PDB entry 4O4L | X-ray diffraction, 2.20 A resolution | chains D and E of the 6 polymer chains in the assembly

# Chain D
Name: Tubulin beta-2B chain
From: Bos taurus
UniProt: Q6B856 (TBB2B_BOVIN); the author numbering skips numbers that UniProt does not, so the offset changes along the chain: 1-42 = UniProt 1-42; 45-360 = UniProt 43-358; 369-455 = UniProt 359-445
Sequence (445 residues; each row starts with the number of its first residue; note: 10 numbers in that range are skipped by the numbering (no residue carries them; nothing is unmodelled there)):
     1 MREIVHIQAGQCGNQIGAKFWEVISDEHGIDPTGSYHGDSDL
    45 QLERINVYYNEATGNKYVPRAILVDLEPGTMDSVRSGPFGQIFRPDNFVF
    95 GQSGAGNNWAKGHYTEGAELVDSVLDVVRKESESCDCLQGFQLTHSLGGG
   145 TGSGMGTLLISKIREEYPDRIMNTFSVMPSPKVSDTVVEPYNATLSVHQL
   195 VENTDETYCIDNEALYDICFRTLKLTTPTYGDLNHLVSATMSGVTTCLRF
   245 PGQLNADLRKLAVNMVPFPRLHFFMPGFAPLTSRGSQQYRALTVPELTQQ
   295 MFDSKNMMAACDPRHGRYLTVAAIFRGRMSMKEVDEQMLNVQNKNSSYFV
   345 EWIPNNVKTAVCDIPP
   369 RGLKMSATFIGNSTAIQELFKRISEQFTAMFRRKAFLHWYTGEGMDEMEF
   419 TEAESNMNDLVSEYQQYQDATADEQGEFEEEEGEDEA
Disordered / not traced: 442-455
Metal / ion sites: Mg2+: Gln11 (together with GDP)
Small-molecule neighbours:
  - epothilone a (EP): Leu217, Leu219, Asp226, His229, Leu230, Ala233, Phe272, Pro274, Leu275, Thr276, Arg278, Gln281, Arg284, Ala285, Leu286, Leu371
  - GDP (guanosine-5'-diphosphate): Ala9, Gly10, Gln11, Cys12, Gln15, Ile16, Asp69, Ala99, Asn101, Ser140, Gly142, Gly143, Gly144, Thr145, Gly146, Val171, Pro173, Val177, Ser178, Glu183, Asn206, Leu209, Tyr224, Leu227, Asn228
  - Peloruside A (POU): Gln293, Phe296, Asp297, Ser298, Lys299, Met301, Pro307, Arg308, Tyr312, Val335, Asn339, Tyr342, Phe343
Curated features (UniProtKB/Swiss-Prot):
  - motif: Met1 to Ile4 (MREI motif)
  - binding site (GTP): Gln11, Glu71, Ser140, Gly144, Thr145, Gly146, Asn206, Asn228
  - binding site (Mg(2+)): Glu71
  - modified residue: Ser40 (Phosphoserine), Thr57 (Phosphothreonine), Lys60 (N6-acetyllysine), Ser174 (Phosphoserine), Thr287 (Phosphothreonine), Thr292 (Phosphothreonine), Arg320 (Omega-N-methylarginine), Glu448 (5-glutamyl polyglutamate)
  - cross-link (Glycyl lysine isopeptide (Lys-Gly)): Lys60 (interchain with G-Cter in ubiquitin), Lys326 (interchain with G-Cter in ubiquitin)

# Chain E
Name: Stathmin-4
From: Rattus norvegicus
UniProt: P63043 (STMN4_RAT); residues 5-145 here correspond to UniProt positions 49-189 (UniProt number = residue number + 44)
Sequence (143 residues; row label = number of the first residue in the row):
     3 MADMEVIELNKCTSGQSFEVILKPPSFDGVPEFNASLPRRRDPSLEEIQK
    53 KLEAAEERRKYQEAELLKHLAEKREHEREVIQKAIEENNNFIKMAKEKLA
   103 QKMESNKENREAHLAAMLERLQEKDKHAEEVRKNKELKEEASR
Disordered / not traced: 3-5, 29-43, 144-145
Sequence notes: cloning artifact (3-4)
Curated features (UniProtKB/Swiss-Prot):
  - modified residue: Ser46 (Phosphoserine)

# Interface between chain D and chain E
Contacting residue pairs (25; chain D residue first):
  Tyr108(D) - His129(E)  hydrogen bond
  Tyr108(D) - Val133(E)  hydrophobic
  Tyr108(D) - Arg134(E)  hydrogen bond (backbone-side chain)
  Thr109(D) - Lys137(E)
  Ala112(D) - Arg134(E)
  Ser155(D) - Leu123(E)
  Ser155(D) - Lys126(E)
  Lys156(D) - Asp127(E)  salt bridge
  Glu159(D) - Leu120(E)
  Glu159(D) - Leu123(E)
  Glu159(D) - Asp127(E)
  Pro162(D) - Met119(E)
  Pro162(D) - Leu120(E)  hydrophobic
  Asp163(D) - Arg112(E)
  Gln193(D) - Lys126(E)  hydrogen bond
  Asn197(D) - Leu123(E)
  Asn197(D) - Lys126(E)
  Thr409(D) - Lys140(E)
  Gly410(D) - Lys137(E)
  Glu411(D) - Val133(E)
  Glu411(D) - Lys137(E)  salt bridge
  Gly412(D) - Val133(E)
  Gly412(D) - Asn136(E)
  Met413(D) - Val133(E)
  Glu417(D) - His129(E)  salt bridge
Interface residues without a listed pair, chain D (19 interface residues in all): His107, Arg158, Asp414
Interface residues without a listed pair, chain E (13 interface residues in all): Ala130

# Overview
The interface between chain D and chain E involves 19 residues on one side and 13 on the other; the contacts
include 3 hydrogen bonds and 3 salt bridges. Polar pairs include Lys156(D)-Asp127(E), Glu411(D)-Lys137(E) and
Glu417(D)-His129(E).
Chain D is Tubulin beta-2B chain (Bos taurus) and chain E is Stathmin-4 (Rattus norvegicus); the structure,
Tubulin-Peloruside A-Epothilone A complex, was determined by X-ray diffraction, deposited together with 4O4J,
4O4I and 4O4H.
